8AC3 - chains D and I of the 20 polymer chains in the assembly; structure by electron microscopy, 2.80 A resolution.

[Chain D]
Name: YALI0A17468p
Organism: Yarrowia lipolytica
Reference sequence: Q6CGP7 (Q6CGP7_YARLI); residues 1-330 here = UniProt positions 1-330
Chain sequence (330 residues; each row starts with the number of its first residue):
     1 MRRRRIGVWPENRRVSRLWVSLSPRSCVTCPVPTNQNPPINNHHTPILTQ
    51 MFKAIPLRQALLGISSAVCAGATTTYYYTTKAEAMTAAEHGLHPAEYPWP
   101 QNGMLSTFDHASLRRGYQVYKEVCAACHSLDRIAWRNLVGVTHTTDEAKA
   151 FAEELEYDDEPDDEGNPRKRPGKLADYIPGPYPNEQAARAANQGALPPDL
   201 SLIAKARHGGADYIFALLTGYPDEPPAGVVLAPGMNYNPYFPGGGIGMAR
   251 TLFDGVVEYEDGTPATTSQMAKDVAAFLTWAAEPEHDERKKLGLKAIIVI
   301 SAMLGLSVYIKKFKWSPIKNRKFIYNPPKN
Unresolved in the structure: 1-84, 329-330
Ion coordination: heme c Fe: H128, M248
Residues lining bound ligands:
  - heme c (HEC): V119, V123, C124, C127, H128, N192, A195, L196, P197, P198, L200, I203, R207, Y213, I214, L217, L218, F241, I246, G247, M248, T251, L252, V274, L278
  - phosphatidylethanolamine (PTY): L292, K295, A296, V299, I300, M303

[Chain I]
Name: Complex III subunit 9
Organism: Yarrowia lipolytica
Reference sequence: Q6CG23 (Q6CG23_YARLI); residues 1-69 here = UniProt positions 1-69
Chain sequence (69 residues; each row starts with the number of its first residue):
     1 MAWATTFYNVFVKRNSAFVATILASAFVFDMTFETAIDNFWDRINAGKQW
    51 KDIRHKYIEAAGDDDEDDE
Unresolved in the structure: 1-3, 58-69
Residues lining bound ligands: 1,2-diacyl-sn-glycero-3-phosphocholine (PC1): Y8, V12, K13, R14, N15, F18, V19, I22, L23

[Interface between chain D and chain I]
Residue-residue contacts - 34 pairs, chain D then chain I:
  P100(D) - K48(I)  hydrogen bond (backbone-side chain)
  L105(D) - W41(I)
  L105(D) - I44(I)  hydrophobic
  L105(D) - N45(I)  hydrogen bond (backbone-side chain)
  S106(D) - N45(I)
  S106(D) - K48(I)
  T107(D) - W41(I)
  T107(D) - N45(I)  hydrogen bond (backbone-side chain)
  T107(D) - K48(I)  hydrogen bond (backbone-side chain)
  F108(D) - K48(I)
  D109(D) - K48(I)
  H110(D) - K48(I)  hydrogen bond (backbone-backbone)
  H110(D) - W50(I)
  H110(D) - I53(I)
  A111(D) - I53(I)
  R114(D) - Y57(I)  hydrogen bond
  G140(D) - W50(I)
  V141(D) - W50(I)
  T142(D) - W50(I)
  H143(D) - W50(I)
  T144(D) - W50(I)
  T144(D) - Y57(I)
  E147(D) - Y57(I)
  D287(D) - W41(I)
  K290(D) - W41(I)
  K291(D) - D38(I)  salt bridge
  K291(D) - W41(I)
  L294(D) - W41(I)  hydrophobic
  K295(D) - F33(I)
  K295(D) - E34(I)
  K295(D) - I37(I)
  I298(D) - F33(I)  hydrophobic
  I298(D) - I37(I)  hydrophobic
  V299(D) - F33(I)  hydrophobic
Interface residues without a listed pair, chain D (24 interface residues in all): M104, E260
Interface residues without a listed pair, chain I (15 interface residues in all): F29, F40, G47, Q49

[Overview]
Chain D and chain I form an interface of 24 and 15 residues respectively; the contacts include 6 hydrogen
bonds and 1 salt bridge. Polar pairs include K291(D)-D38(I), P100(D)-K48(I) and L105(D)-N45(I). Bound to chain
D: heme c and phosphatidylethanolamine. Ligands of chain I: 1,2-diacyl-sn-glycero-3-phosphocholine.
Chain D is YALI0A17468p and chain I is Complex III subunit 9, both from Yarrowia lipolytica; the structure,
Complex III2 from Yarrowia lipolytica, apo, int-position, was determined by electron microscopy, deposited
together with 8AB6, 8AB7, 8AB8, 8AB9, 8ABA, 8ABB and 11 further entries.
